PDB entry 5YXN | X-ray diffraction, 2.03 A resolution | chains A and B of the 5 polymer chains in the assembly

# Chain A
Name: T cell receptor alpha chain
Source organism: Homo sapiens
Chain sequence (192 residues; each row starts with the number of its first residue):
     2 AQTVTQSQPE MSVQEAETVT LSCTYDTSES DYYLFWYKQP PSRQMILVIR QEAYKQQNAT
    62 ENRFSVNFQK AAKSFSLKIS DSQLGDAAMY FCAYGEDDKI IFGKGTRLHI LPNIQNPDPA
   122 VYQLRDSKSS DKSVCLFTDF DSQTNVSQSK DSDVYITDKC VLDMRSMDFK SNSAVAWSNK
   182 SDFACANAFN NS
Disulfide bonds: Cys24-Cys93, Cys136-Cys186

# Chain B
Name: T cell receptor beta chain
Source organism: Homo sapiens
Chain sequence (241 residues; row label = number of the first residue in the row):
     2 AADIYQTPRY LVIGTGKKIT LECSQTMGHD KMYWYQQDPG MELHLIHYSY GVNSTEKGDL
    62 SSESTVSRIR TEHFPLTLES ARPSHTSQYL CASRRGPYEQ YFGPGTRLTV TEDLKNVFPP
   122 EVAVFEPSEA EISHTQKATL VCLATGFYPD HVELSWWVNG KEVHSGVCTD PQPLKEQPAL
   182 NDSRYALSSR LRVSATFWQD PRNHFRCQVQ FYGLSENDEW TQDRAKPVTQ IVSAEAWGRA
   242 D
Disulfide bonds: Cys24-Cys92, Cys143-Cys208

# How chain A and chain B interact
Inter-chain disulfides: Cys161(A)-Cys169(B)
Pairs across the interface (111):
  Tyr34(A) - Pro98(B)
  Tyr34(A) - Tyr99(B)
  Phe36(A) - Pro98(B)
  Phe36(A) - Tyr99(B)
  Phe36(A) - Glu100(B)
  Tyr38(A) - Glu100(B)
  Tyr38(A) - Gln101(B)  hydrogen bond (side chain-backbone)
  Gln40(A) - Gln38(B)  hydrogen bond
  Arg44(A) - Gln89(B)
  Arg44(A) - Arg108(B)
  Gln45(A) - Phe103(B)  hydrogen bond (side chain-backbone)
  Gln45(A) - Gly104(B)
  Gln45(A) - Pro105(B)
  Met46(A) - Leu44(B)  hydrophobic
  Met46(A) - Leu91(B)  hydrophobic
  Met46(A) - Phe103(B)  hydrophobic
  Leu48(A) - Glu100(B)
  Arg51(A) - Tyr99(B)
  Arg51(A) - Glu100(B)  salt bridge
  Met90(A) - Met42(B)  hydrophobic
  Phe92(A) - Gln38(B)
  Phe92(A) - Met42(B)
  Phe92(A) - Leu44(B)  hydrophobic
  Gly96(A) - Arg95(B)
  Glu97(A) - Arg95(B)  hydrogen bond (backbone-side chain)
  Asp98(A) - Lys32(B)  hydrogen bond (backbone-side chain)
  Asp98(A) - Tyr34(B)
  Asp98(A) - Tyr51(B)
  Asp98(A) - Arg95(B)  hydrogen bond (backbone-side chain)
  Asp98(A) - Pro98(B)
  Asp99(A) - Tyr34(B)  hydrogen bond (backbone-side chain)
  Asp99(A) - Tyr49(B)
  Asp99(A) - Tyr51(B)
  Asp99(A) - Arg95(B)
  Lys100(A) - Tyr34(B)
  Lys100(A) - Leu46(B)
  Lys100(A) - Tyr49(B)
  Lys100(A) - Arg95(B)
  Ile101(A) - Tyr36(B)  hydrogen bond (backbone-side chain)
  Ile101(A) - Arg95(B)
  Ile101(A) - Gln101(B)
  Phe103(A) - Tyr36(B)
  Phe103(A) - Leu44(B)  hydrophobic
  Phe103(A) - Gln101(B)
  Phe103(A) - Phe103(B)  hydrophobic
  Lys105(A) - Glu43(B)
  Arg108(A) - Met42(B)
  Asp119(A) - His135(B)  salt bridge
  Tyr123(A) - Ser129(B)
  Tyr123(A) - Ala131(B)
  Tyr123(A) - Glu132(B)
  Tyr123(A) - His135(B)
  Tyr123(A) - Thr136(B)
  Gln124(A) - Ser129(B)
  Leu125(A) - Phe126(B)
  Leu125(A) - Glu127(B)
  Leu125(A) - Thr140(B)
  Leu125(A) - Val142(B)  hydrophobic
  Arg126(A) - Phe126(B)
  Arg126(A) - Glu127(B)  hydrogen bond (backbone-backbone)
  Asp127(A) - Val125(B)
  Asp127(A) - Phe126(B)
  Ser128(A) - Val125(B)  hydrogen bond (backbone-backbone)
  Ser128(A) - Glu127(B)
  Ser128(A) - Glu236(B)  hydrogen bond (side chain-backbone)
  Ser128(A) - Ala237(B)
  Ser130(A) - Val123(B)
  Ser131(A) - Ala124(B)
  Ser131(A) - Phe126(B)
  Asp132(A) - Phe126(B)
  Lys133(A) - Phe126(B)
  Lys133(A) - Leu144(B)
  Ser134(A) - Phe126(B)
  Val135(A) - Phe126(B)
  Leu137(A) - Thr140(B)
  Leu137(A) - Arg191(B)
  Thr139(A) - Arg193(B)
  Asp140(A) - Thr136(B)
  Asp140(A) - Arg193(B)  salt bridge
  Tyr156(A) - Leu175(B)  hydrophobic
  Tyr156(A) - Lys176(B)
  Tyr156(A) - Glu177(B)  hydrogen bond (side chain-backbone)
  Ile157(A) - Leu175(B)
  Thr158(A) - Asp171(B)
  Thr158(A) - Ser189(B)
  Asp159(A) - Pro172(B)
  Asp159(A) - Gln173(B)
  Cys161(A) - Cys169(B)  disulfide
  Cys161(A) - Thr170(B)
  Cys161(A) - Arg191(B)
  Val162(A) - Cys169(B)
  Leu163(A) - Gly167(B)
  Leu163(A) - Val168(B)
  Leu163(A) - Cys169(B)
  Leu163(A) - Arg193(B)
  Asp164(A) - Ser166(B)
  Asp164(A) - Gly167(B)  hydrogen bond (backbone-backbone)
  Met165(A) - Lys138(B)
  Met165(A) - Ser166(B)
  Met165(A) - Gly167(B)
  Met165(A) - Arg193(B)
  Arg166(A) - Ser166(B)  hydrogen bond (backbone-side chain)
  Phe170(A) - Lys138(B)
  Phe170(A) - Arg193(B)
  Ser172(A) - Arg193(B)  hydrogen bond
  Ser174(A) - Arg191(B)  hydrogen bond (backbone-side chain)
  Ala175(A) - Arg191(B)
  Val176(A) - Ser189(B)
  Val176(A) - Arg191(B)
  Trp178(A) - Leu144(B)
  Trp178(A) - Ala187(B)  hydrophobic
Interface residues without a listed pair, chain A (54 interface residues in all): Ser167, Met168
Interface residues without a listed pair, chain B (55 interface residues in all): Pro128, Thr146, His165

# Summary
The interface between chain A and chain B involves 54 residues on one side and 55 on the other; the contacts
include 1 disulfide bond, 16 hydrogen bonds and 3 salt bridges. Polar pairs include Arg51(A)-Glu100(B),
Asp119(A)-His135(B) and Asp140(A)-Arg193(B).
Here chain A is T cell receptor alpha chain and chain B is T cell receptor beta chain, both from Homo sapiens.
Entry 5YXN (A T cell receptor in complex with HLA-A0201 restricted Hepatitis C virus NS3 peptide (KLVALGINAV))
was determined by X-ray diffraction.
